Entry 8OKA (electron microscopy, 3.89 A resolution); this record covers chains A and C of the 6 polymer chains in the assembly.

== Chain A (and C) ==
Protein: Lon protease homolog, mitochondrial
From: Homo sapiens
Notes: EC 3.4.21.53; chain C of this document is another copy of the same molecule, construct and numbering; everything in this record applies to it too
UniProt: P36776 (LONM_HUMAN); residues 115-959 here = UniProt positions 115-959
Amino-acid sequence (869 residues; row label = number of the first residue in the row):
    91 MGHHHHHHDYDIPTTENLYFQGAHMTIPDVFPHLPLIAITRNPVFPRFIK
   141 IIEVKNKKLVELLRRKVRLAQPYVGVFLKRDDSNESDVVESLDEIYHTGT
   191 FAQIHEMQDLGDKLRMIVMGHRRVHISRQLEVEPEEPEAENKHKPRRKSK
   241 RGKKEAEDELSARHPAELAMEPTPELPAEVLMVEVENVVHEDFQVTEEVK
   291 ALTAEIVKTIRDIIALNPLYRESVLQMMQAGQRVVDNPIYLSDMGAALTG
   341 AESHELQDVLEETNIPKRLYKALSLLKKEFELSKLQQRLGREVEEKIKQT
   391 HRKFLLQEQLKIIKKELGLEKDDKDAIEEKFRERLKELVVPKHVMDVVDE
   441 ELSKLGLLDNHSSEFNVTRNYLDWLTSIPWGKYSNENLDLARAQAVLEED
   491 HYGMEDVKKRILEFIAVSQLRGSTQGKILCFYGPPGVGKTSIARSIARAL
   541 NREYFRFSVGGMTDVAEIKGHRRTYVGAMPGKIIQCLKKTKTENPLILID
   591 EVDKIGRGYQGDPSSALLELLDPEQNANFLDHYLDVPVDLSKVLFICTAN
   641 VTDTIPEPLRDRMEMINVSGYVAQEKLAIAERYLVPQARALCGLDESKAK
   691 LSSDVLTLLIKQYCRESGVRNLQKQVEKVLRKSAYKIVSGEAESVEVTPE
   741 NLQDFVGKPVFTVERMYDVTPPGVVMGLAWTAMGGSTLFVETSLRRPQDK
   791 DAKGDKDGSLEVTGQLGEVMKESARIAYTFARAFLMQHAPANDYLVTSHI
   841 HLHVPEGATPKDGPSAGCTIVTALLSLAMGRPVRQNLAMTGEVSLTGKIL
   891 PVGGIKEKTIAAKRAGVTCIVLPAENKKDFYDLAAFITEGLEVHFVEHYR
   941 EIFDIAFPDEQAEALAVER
Not modelled in the structure: 91-122, 222-271, 950-959
Sequence notes: initiating methionine (91); expression tag (92-114); engineered mutation Phe394 (Tyr in P36776)
Swiss-Prot annotation at these positions:
  - active site: Ser855, Lys898
  - binding site (ATP): Gly523 to Thr530
  - natural variant: Glu476 (E476A: In CODASS), Ser631 (S631Y: In CODASS), Ala670 (A670V: In CODASS), Arg672 (R672C: In CODASS), Pro676 (P676S: In CODASS), Arg679 (R679H: In CODASS), Arg721 (R721G: In CODASS), Ala724 (A724V: In CODASS), Pro749 (P749S: In CODASS), Gly767 (G767E: In CODASS), Ile927 (deletion: In CODASS)
  - mutagenesis: Lys529 (K529R: Abolishes ATPase activity, and presumably ATP-driven protein unfolding, but does not block access to the proteolytic active site or prevent a substrate from binding to it), Trp770 (W770A: Has low basal, but normal stimulated ATPase activity, and retains peptidase activity; W770P: Has normal basal, but low stimulated ATPase activity, and abolishes peptidase activity), Ser855 (S855A: Lacks both ATPase and protease activity, but retains DNA binding activity), Thr880 (T880V: Enhances the basal, but not the stimulated ATPase activity), Gly893 (G893A: Has low basal, but normal stimulated ATPase activity, and retains peptidase activity; G893P: Has normal basal, but low stimulated ATPase activity, and abolishes peptidase activity), Gly894 (G894A/S: Enhances the basal, but not the stimulated ATPase activity, and retains peptidase activity; G894P: Enhances the basal, but not the stimulated ATPase activity, and abolishes peptidase activity)
Residues lining bound ligands: ADP (adenosine-5'-diphosphate): Asp490, His491, Tyr492, Met494, Pro524, Pro525, Gly526, Val527, Gly528, Lys529, Thr530, Ser531, Tyr661, Ile669, Tyr673, Leu674, Gln677, Val709, Arg710, Gln713
Reported in the primary citation:
  - mutagenesis - Y394F (about 50%): decreased catalytic activity on FITC-casein
  - mutagenesis - Y394F: unchanged catalytic activity on beta-casein
  - mutagenesis - Y394F: unchanged stability
  - catalytic residues: Ser855, Lys898 (citing earlier work)
  - post-translational modification sites: Ser173, Ser181, Tyr186 (citing earlier work)

== Chain A / chain C interface ==
Residue-residue contacts - 12 pairs, chain A then chain C:
  Glu287(A) - Asp171(C)
  Glu287(A) - Ser343(C)  hydrogen bond
  Glu288(A) - Gly340(C)
  Lys290(A) - Arg131(C)
  Gly321(A) - Lys145(C)  hydrogen bond (backbone-side chain)
  Gln322(A) - Lys145(C)
  Tyr360(A) - Gln376(C)
  Tyr360(A) - Gly380(C)
  Lys361(A) - Ile387(C)
  Lys367(A) - Glu384(C)  salt bridge
  Leu375(A) - Gln399(C)
  Gln376(A) - Ile402(C)
Interface residues without a listed pair, chain A (13 interface residues in all): Lys368, Leu372, Leu379
Interface residues without a listed pair, chain C (16 interface residues in all): Ala341, Glu342, Glu369, Val383, Glu406

== In short ==
Chain A and chain C form an interface of 13 and 16 residues respectively, with 2 hydrogen bonds and 1 salt
bridge. Polar pairs include Lys367(A)-Glu384(C), Glu287(A)-Ser343(C) and Gly321(A)-Lys145(C). Chain A binds
ADP. From the paper: catalytic residues Ser855(A) and Lys898(A); Y394F of chain A reduces catalytic activity
on FITC-casein.
Chain A and chain C are both Lon protease homolog, mitochondrial (Homo sapiens); the structure, Human
Mitochondrial Lon Y394F Mutant ADP Bound, was determined by electron microscopy (same publication as 8OVF,
8OVG, 8OM7 and 8OJL).
